4H44 - chains C and D of the 8 polymer chains in the assembly; structure by X-ray diffraction, 2.70 A resolution.

== Chain C ==
Name: Apocytochrome f
Reference sequence: Q93SW9 (CYF_NOSS1); residues 1-289 here correspond to UniProt positions 45-333 (UniProt number = residue number + 44)
Sequence (289 residues; row label = number of the first residue in the row):
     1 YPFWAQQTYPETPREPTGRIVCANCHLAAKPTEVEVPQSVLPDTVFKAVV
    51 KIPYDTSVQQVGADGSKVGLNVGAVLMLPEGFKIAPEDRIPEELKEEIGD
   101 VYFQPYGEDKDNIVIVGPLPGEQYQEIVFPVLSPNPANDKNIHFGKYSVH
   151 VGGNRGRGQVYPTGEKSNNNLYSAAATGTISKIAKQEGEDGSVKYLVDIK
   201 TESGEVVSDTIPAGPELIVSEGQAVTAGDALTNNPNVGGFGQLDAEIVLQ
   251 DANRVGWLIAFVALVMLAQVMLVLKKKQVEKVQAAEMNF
Ion coordination: heme Fe: Tyr1, His26; Cd2+ near His143 (its only coordinating residue here)
Ligand contacts:
  - phosphatidic acid (7PH; (1R)-2-(dodecanoyloxy)-1-[(phosphonooxy)methyl]ethyl tetradecanoate): Asp251, Asn253, Arg254, Trp257, Leu258, Phe261, Leu264
  - heme (HEM): Tyr1, Pro2, Trp4, Ala5, Thr8, Tyr9, Cys22, Cys25, His26, Gln60, Leu70, Asn71, Val72, Gly73, Ala74, Val75, Ile115, Asn154, Gly156, Arg157, Gly158, Gln159, Val160, Tyr161, Pro162
  - dioleoyl-phosphatidylcholine (OPC; (7R,17E)-4-hydroxy-N,N,N,7-tetramethyl-7-[(8E)-octadec-8-enoyloxy]-10-oxo-3,5,9-trioxa-4-phosphaheptacos-17-en-1-aminium 4-oxide): Pro37, Gln38, Ser39
Swiss-Prot annotation at these positions:
  - binding site (heme): Tyr1, Cys22, Cys25, His26

== Chain D ==
Name: Cytochrome b6-f complex iron-sulfur subunit 1
Notes: EC 1.10.9.1
Reference sequence: Q93SX0 (UCRIA_NOSS1); residue numbers follow UniProt; this construct covers 1-179
Sequence (179 residues; row label = number of the first residue in the row):
     1 MAQFSESVDVPDMGRRQFMNLLTFGTVTGVALGALYPVVNYFIPPAAGGA
    51 GGGTTAKDELGNDVSVSKFLESHNVGDRTLVQGLKGDPTYIVVESKEAIT
   101 DYGINAVCTHLGCVVPWNAAENKFKCPCHGSQYDATGKVVRGPAPKSLAL
   151 SHAKTENDKIVLTSWTETDFRTGEEPWWS
Disordered / not traced: 1-8, 93-97
Disulfides: Cys113-Cys128
Ion coordination: 2Fe-2S cluster Fe: Cys108, His110, Cys126, His129
Ligand contacts:
  - phosphatidic acid (7PH; (1R)-2-(dodecanoyloxy)-1-[(phosphonooxy)methyl]ethyl tetradecanoate): Gly33, Ala34, Tyr36, Pro37
  - 2Fe-2S cluster (FES): Cys108, His110, Leu111, Gly112, Cys113, Cys126, Cys128, His129, Gly130, Ser131, Pro143
Swiss-Prot annotation at these positions:
  - binding site ([2Fe-2S] cluster): Cys108, His110, Cys126, His129

== Chain C / chain D interface ==
Pairs across the interface - 23 pairs, chain C then chain D:
  Phe261(C) with Val30(D)
  Leu264(C) with Thr26(D); Gly29(D); Val30(D)
  Val265(C) with Val30(D), hydrophobic
  Ala268(C) with Thr26(D); Val30(D), hydrophobic
  Met271(C) with Met19(D), hydrophobic; Leu22(D), hydrophobic; Thr23(D), hydrogen bond (backbone-side chain)
  Leu272(C) with Thr23(D)
  Leu274(C) with Met19(D), hydrophobic
  Lys275(C) with Arg16(D), hydrogen bond (side chain-backbone); Met19(D); Asn20(D), hydrogen bond; Thr23(D)
  Gln278(C) with Pro11(D); Arg15(D), hydrogen bond (side chain-backbone); Arg16(D); Met19(D)
  Val282(C) with Arg16(D)
  Ala285(C) with Val10(D), hydrophobic
  Glu286(C) with Arg16(D), salt bridge
Interface residues without a listed pair, chain C (13 interface residues in all): Leu267
Interface residues without a listed pair, chain D (14 interface residues in all): Phe24, Val27, Ala34

== Overview ==
The interface between chain C and chain D involves 13 residues on one side and 14 on the other; the contacts
include 4 hydrogen bonds and 1 salt bridge. Polar pairs include Glu286(C)-Arg16(D), Met271(C)-Thr23(D) and
Lys275(C)-Arg16(D).
Here chain C is Apocytochrome f and chain D is Cytochrome b6-f complex iron-sulfur subunit 1. Entry 4H44 (2.70
A Cytochrome b6f Complex Structure From Nostoc PCC 7120) was determined by X-ray diffraction together with
4H13 from the same study.
